9ML5 - chains H and L of the 7 polymer chains in the assembly; structure by electron microscopy, 3.40 A resolution.

== Chain H ==
Name: M8b-B8 heavy chain
From: Oryctolagus cuniculus
Sequence (223 residues; numbered 1 to 218 plus 5 insertion-coded residues; the number before each row is that of its first residue; a row labelled like 82A-82B holds insertion residues (82A, then the next letters in order)):
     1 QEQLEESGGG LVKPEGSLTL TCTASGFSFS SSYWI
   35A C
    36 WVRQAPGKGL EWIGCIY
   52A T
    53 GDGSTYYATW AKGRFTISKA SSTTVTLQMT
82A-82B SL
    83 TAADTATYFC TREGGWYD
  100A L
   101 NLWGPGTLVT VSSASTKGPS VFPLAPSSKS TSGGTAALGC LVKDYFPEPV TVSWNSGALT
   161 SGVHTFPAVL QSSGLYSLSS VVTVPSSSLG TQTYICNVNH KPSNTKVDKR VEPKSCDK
Not modelled in the structure: 114-218
Disulfide bonds: Cys-35A/Cys-92

== Chain L ==
Name: M8b-B8 light chain
From: Oryctolagus cuniculus
Sequence (219 residues; each row starts with the number of its first residue; a row labelled like 95A-95D holds insertion residues (95A, then the next letters in order); numbering starts at 0):
     0 ADIVMTQTPA SVEAAVGGTV TINCQASESI SNYLSWYQQK PGQRPKLLIY YASTLASGVS
    60 SRFKGSRSGT EYTLTISDLE CADAATYYCQ SAADSI
95A-95D SDKR
    96 HAFGGGTEVL VKRTVAAPSV FIFPPSDEQL KSGTASVVCL LNNFYPREAK VQWKVDNALQ
   156 SGNSQESVTE QDSKDSTYSL SSTLTLSKAD YEKHKVYACE VTHQGLSSPV TKSFNRGEC
Not modelled in the structure: 0, 108-214
Disulfide bonds: Cys-23/Cys-88

== Interface between chain H and chain L ==
Contacting residue pairs - 35 pairs, chain H then chain L:
  Val-37(H) / Phe-98(L)  hydrophobic
  Gly-44(H) / Tyr-87(L)
  Leu-45(H) / Gln-38(L)
  Leu-45(H) / Tyr-87(L)  hydrophobic
  Leu-45(H) / Phe-98(L)
  Glu-46(H) / Phe-98(L)
  Trp-47(H) / Lys-95C(L)
  Trp-47(H) / Arg-95D(L)
  Trp-47(H) / His-96(L)
  Trp-47(H) / Phe-98(L)
  Cys-50(H) / Lys-95C(L)  hydrogen bond
  Tyr-58(H) / Ser-95A(L)  hydrogen bond (side chain-backbone)
  Tyr-58(H) / Asp-95B(L)
  Ala-60(H) / Asp-1(L)
  Ala-60(H) / Arg-95D(L)
  Phe-91(H) / Pro-44(L)  hydrophobic
  Glu-95(H) / Lys-95C(L)  salt bridge
  Glu-95(H) / His-96(L)
  Trp-98(H) / Tyr-49(L)
  Trp-98(H) / Tyr-50(L)
  Tyr-99(H) / Gln-89(L)
  Tyr-99(H) / Ala-92(L)
  Tyr-99(H) / Lys-95C(L)
  Tyr-99(H) / His-96(L)
  Asp-100(H) / Ser-34(L)
  Asp-100(H) / Tyr-36(L)
  Asp-100(H) / Leu-46(L)
  Asp-100(H) / Tyr-49(L)
  Leu-100A(H) / Tyr-36(L)  hydrogen bond (backbone-side chain)
  Leu-100A(H) / Leu-46(L)
  Asn-101(H) / Leu-46(L)
  Trp-103(H) / Arg-43(L)
  Trp-103(H) / Pro-44(L)
  Gly-104(H) / Arg-43(L)
  Pro-105(H) / Arg-43(L)
Also at the interface, not in a pair above, chain H (21 interface residues in all): Ile-35, Lys-43, Thr-61
Also at the interface, not in a pair above, chain L (23 interface residues in all): Lys-45, Ile-48, Ala-91, Gly-99, Gly-100

== In short ==
21 residues of chain H face 23 of chain L across their interface, with 3 hydrogen bonds and 1 salt bridge.
Among the polar pairs are Glu-95(H)/Lys-95C(L), Cys-50(H)/Lys-95C(L) and Tyr-58(H)/Ser-95A(L).
Chain H is M8b-B8 heavy chain and chain L is M8b-B8 light chain, both from Oryctolagus cuniculus; the
structure, Structure of the SARS-CoV-2 Spike 6P in complex with the rabbit M8b-B8 Fab, was determined by
electron microscopy (same publication as 9ML4, 9ML7, 9ML8 and 9ML9).
